7XQ3 - chains B and C of the 4 polymer chains in the assembly; structure by X-ray diffraction, 1.77 A resolution.

== Chain B (and C) ==
Name: Thioredoxin domain-containing protein 17
Source organism: Oncomelania hupensis
Notes: chain C of this document is another copy of the same molecule, construct and numbering; everything in this record applies to it too
UniProt: A0A2P1CXZ6 (A0A2P1CXZ6_9CAEN); residues 1-123 here = UniProt positions 1-123
Sequence (123 residues; each row starts with the number of its first residue):
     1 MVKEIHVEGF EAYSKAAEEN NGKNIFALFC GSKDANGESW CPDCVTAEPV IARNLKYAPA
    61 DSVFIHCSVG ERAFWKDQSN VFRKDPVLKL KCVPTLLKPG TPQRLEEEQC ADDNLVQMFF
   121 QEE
Not modelled in the structure: 122-123 (chain C: 34, 123)
Cystine bridges: Cys41-Cys44

== Chain B / chain C interface ==
Residue-residue contacts (6):
  Glu8(B) with Arg72(C)
  Ala35(B) with Gln78(C)
  Asn36(B) with Gln78(C)
  Ala73(B) with Pro42(C), hydrophobic; Asp43(C)
  Phe74(B) with Pro42(C)
Other interface residues (no listed pair), chain B (6 interface residues in all): Glu71
Other interface residues (no listed pair), chain C (5 interface residues in all): Lys76

== Summary ==
The interface between chain B and chain C involves 6 residues on one side and 5 on the other.
Chain B and chain C are both Thioredoxin domain-containing protein 17 (Oncomelania hupensis); the structure,
Crystal structure of the tetramer of thioredoxin domain containing-protein of Oncomelania hupensis(OhTRP14),
was determined by X-ray diffraction, deposited together with 7XPW.
